PDB entry 6FQ8 | electron microscopy, 4.80 A resolution (low resolution: residue-level contacts below are approximate; hydrogen-bond / salt-bridge calls are withheld) | chains E and J of the 10 polymer chains in the assembly

[Chain E]
Protein: Histone H3.3C
Organism: Xenopus laevis
UniProt: P02302 (H3C_XENLA); residues 37-134 here correspond to UniProt positions 38-135 (UniProt number = residue number + 1)
Amino-acid sequence (98 residues; each row starts with the number of its first residue):
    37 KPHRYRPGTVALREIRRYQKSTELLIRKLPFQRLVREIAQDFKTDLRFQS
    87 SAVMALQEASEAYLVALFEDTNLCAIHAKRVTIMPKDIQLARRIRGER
Not modelled in the structure: 37-39, 133-134
Sequence notes: conflict Ser86 (Arg87 in P02302)

[Chain J]
Molecule: 147-nt DNA strand
Organism: synthetic construct
Sequence (147 nucleotides; numbered -73 to 73; the number before each row is that of its first residue; numbers below 1 keep their minus sign (DC-73 is residue -73)):
   -73 CTGGAGAATCCCGGTGCCGAGGCCGCTCAATTGGTCGTAGACAGCTCTAG
   -23 CACCGCTTAAACGCACGTACGCGCTGTCCCCCGCGTTTTAACCGCCAAGG
    27 GGATTACTCCCTAGTCTCCAGGCACGTGTCAGATATATACATCCTGT

[How chain E and chain J interact]
Residue-residue contacts (21):
  Arg42(E) with DC70(J); DT71(J)
  Pro43(E) with DT-6(J); DA-5(J)
  Thr45(E) with DC69(J); DC70(J)
  Arg63(E) with DA-14(J); DA-13(J)
  Arg72(E) with DC-23(J)
  Leu82(E) with DC-23(J)
  Arg83(E) with DG-24(J); DC-23(J)
  Phe84(E) with DG-24(J)
  Gln85(E) with DG-24(J)
  Arg116(E) with DG-3(J); DC-2(J)
  Val117(E) with DC-4(J); DG-3(J)
  Thr118(E) with DC-4(J); DG-3(J)
  Met120(E) with DC-2(J)
Also at the interface, not in a pair above, chain E (16 interface residues in all): Arg52, Leu61, Ser86

[In short]
Chain E and chain J form an interface of 16 and 12 residues respectively.
Here chain E is Histone H3.3C (Xenopus laevis) and chain J is a 147-nt DNA strand (synthetic construct). Entry
6FQ8 (Class 3 : translocated nucleosome) was determined by electron microscopy, deposited together with 6FQ5
and 6FQ6.
